PDB entry 8S7C | X-ray diffraction, 4.70 A resolution (low resolution: residue-level contacts below are approximate; hydrogen-bond / salt-bridge calls are withheld) | chains A and B of the 3 polymer chains in the assembly

Chain A:
Name: VWFA and cache domain-containing protein 1
Organism: Mus musculus
Reference sequence: Q6PDJ1 (CAHD1_MOUSE); numbering as in UniProt (aligned over 1-1094)
Sequence (1102 residues; numbered 1 to 1102; the number before each row is that of its first residue):
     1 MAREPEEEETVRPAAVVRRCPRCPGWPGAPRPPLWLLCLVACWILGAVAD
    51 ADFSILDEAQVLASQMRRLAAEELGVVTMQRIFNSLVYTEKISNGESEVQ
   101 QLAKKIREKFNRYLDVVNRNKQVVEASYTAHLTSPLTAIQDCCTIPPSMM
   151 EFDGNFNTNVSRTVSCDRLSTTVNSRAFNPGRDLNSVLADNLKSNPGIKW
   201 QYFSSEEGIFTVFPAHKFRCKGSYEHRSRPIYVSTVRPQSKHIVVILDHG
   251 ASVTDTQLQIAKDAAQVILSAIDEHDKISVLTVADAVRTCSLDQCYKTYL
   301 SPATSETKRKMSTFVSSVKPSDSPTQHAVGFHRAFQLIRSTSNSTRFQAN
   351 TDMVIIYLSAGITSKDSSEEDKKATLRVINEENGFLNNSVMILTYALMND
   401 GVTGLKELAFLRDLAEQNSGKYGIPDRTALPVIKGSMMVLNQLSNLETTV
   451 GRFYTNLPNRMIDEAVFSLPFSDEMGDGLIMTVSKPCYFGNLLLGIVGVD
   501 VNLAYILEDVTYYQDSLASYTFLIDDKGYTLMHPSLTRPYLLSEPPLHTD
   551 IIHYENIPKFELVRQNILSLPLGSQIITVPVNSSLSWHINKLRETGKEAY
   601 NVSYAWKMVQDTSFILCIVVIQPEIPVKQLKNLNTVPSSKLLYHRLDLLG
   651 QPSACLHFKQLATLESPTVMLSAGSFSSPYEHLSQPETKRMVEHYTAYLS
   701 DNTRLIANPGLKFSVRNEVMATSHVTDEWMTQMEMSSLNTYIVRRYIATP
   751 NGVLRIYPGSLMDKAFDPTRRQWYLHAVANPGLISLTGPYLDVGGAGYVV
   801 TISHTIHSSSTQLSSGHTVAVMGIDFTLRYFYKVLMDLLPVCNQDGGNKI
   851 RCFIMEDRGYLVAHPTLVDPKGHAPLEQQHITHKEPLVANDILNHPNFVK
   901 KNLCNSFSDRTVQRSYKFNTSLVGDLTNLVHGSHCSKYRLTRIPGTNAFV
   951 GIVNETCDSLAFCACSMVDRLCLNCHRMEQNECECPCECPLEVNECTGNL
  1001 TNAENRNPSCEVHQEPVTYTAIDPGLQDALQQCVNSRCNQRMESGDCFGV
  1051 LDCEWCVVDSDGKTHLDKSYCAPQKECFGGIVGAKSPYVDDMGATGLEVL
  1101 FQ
Not modelled in the structure: 1-52, 345-348, 870-871, 1089-1102
Cystine bridges: Cys-142/Cys-166, Cys-143/Cys-220, Cys-295/Cys-996, Cys-655/Cys-1033, Cys-842/Cys-852, Cys-904/Cys-1010, Cys-935/Cys-957, Cys-963/Cys-983, Cys-965/Cys-985, Cys-972/Cys-987, Cys-975/Cys-989, Cys-1038/Cys-1053, Cys-1047/Cys-1071, Cys-1056/Cys-1077
Glycans and other covalent adducts: N-acetylglucosamine (NAG) linked to Asn-582, Asn-601, Asn-919, Asn-954, Asn-999
Construct notes: expression tag (1095-1102)
Curated features (UniProtKB/Swiss-Prot):
  - glycosylation: Asn-159 (N-linked (GlcNAc...) asparagine)

Chain B:
Name: Frizzled-5
Organism: Mus musculus
Reference sequence: Q9EQD0 (FZD5_MOUSE); residue numbers follow UniProt; this construct covers 27-156
Sequence (140 residues; numbered 24 to 163; the number before each row is that of its first residue):
    24 ETHASKAPVCQEITVPMCRGIGYNLTHMPNQFNHDTQDEAGLEVHQFWPL
    74 VEIHCSPDLRFFLCSMYTPICLPDYHKPLPPCRSVCERAKAGCSPLMRQY
   124 GFAWPERMSCDRLPVLGGDAEVLCMDYNRSEATGLEVLFQ
Not modelled in the structure: 24-31, 136-163
Cystine bridges: Cys-33/Cys-94, Cys-41/Cys-87, Cys-78/Cys-116, Cys-109/Cys-133
Construct notes: expression tag (24-26, 157-163)
Curated features (UniProtKB/Swiss-Prot):
  - glycosylation (N-linked (GlcNAc...) asparagine): Asn-47, Asn-151

How chain A and chain B interact:
Pairs across the interface - 26 pairs, chain A then chain B:
  Asn-890(A) / Gln-69(B)
  Val-930(A) / Leu-65(B)
  His-931(A) / Leu-65(B)
  His-931(A) / Gln-69(B)
  Leu-960(A) / Pro-128(B)
  Phe-962(A) / Gln-69(B)
  Phe-962(A) / Phe-70(B)
  Phe-962(A) / Gly-124(B)
  Phe-962(A) / Phe-125(B)
  Phe-962(A) / Ala-126(B)
  Cys-963(A) / Phe-125(B)
  Ala-964(A) / Tyr-123(B)
  Ala-964(A) / Phe-125(B)
  Cys-965(A) / Gln-122(B)
  Cys-965(A) / Tyr-123(B)
  Cys-965(A) / Gly-124(B)
  Ser-966(A) / Gln-122(B)
  Ser-966(A) / Tyr-123(B)
  Met-967(A) / Gln-122(B)
  Val-968(A) / Gln-122(B)
  Leu-971(A) / Tyr-123(B)
  Cys-972(A) / Tyr-123(B)
  Leu-973(A) / Ile-76(B)
  Leu-973(A) / Leu-119(B)
  Leu-973(A) / Tyr-123(B)
  Glu-982(A) / Pro-72(B)
Other interface residues (no listed pair), chain A (16 interface residues in all): Asn-974
Other interface residues (no listed pair), chain B (13 interface residues in all): Arg-121

Summary:
Chain A and chain B form an interface of 16 and 13 residues respectively. Covalently linked
N-acetylglucosamine: at Asn-582(A), Asn-601(A), Asn-919(A), Asn-954(A) and Asn-999(A).
Chain A is VWFA and cache domain-containing protein 1 and chain B is Frizzled-5, both from Mus musculus; the
structure, Ternary Complex of Cachd1, FZD5 and LRP6, was determined by X-ray diffraction.
